Entry 1QYE (X-ray diffraction, 2.10 A resolution); this record covers chain A.

[Chain A]
Name: Endoplasmin
Source organism: Canis lupus familiaris
UniProtKB: P41148 (ENPL_CANFA); residues 69-337 here = UniProt positions 69-337
Amino-acid sequence (269 residues; each row starts with the number of its first residue):
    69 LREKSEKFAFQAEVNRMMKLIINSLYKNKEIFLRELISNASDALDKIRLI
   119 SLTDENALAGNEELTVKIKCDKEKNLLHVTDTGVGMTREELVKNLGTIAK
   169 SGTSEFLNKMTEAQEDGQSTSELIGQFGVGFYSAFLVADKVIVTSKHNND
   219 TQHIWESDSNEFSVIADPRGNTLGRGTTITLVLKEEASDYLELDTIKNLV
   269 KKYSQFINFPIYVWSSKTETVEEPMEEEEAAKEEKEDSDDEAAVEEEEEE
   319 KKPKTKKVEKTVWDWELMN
Not modelled in the structure: 69-71, 287-327
Small-molecule neighbours:
  - 2-chlorodideoxyadenosine (CDY): Asn-107, Ala-108, Ala-111, Asp-149, Val-152, Gly-153, Met-154, Asn-162, Leu-163, Lys-168, Gly-196, Val-197, Phe-199, Tyr-200, Thr-245, Ile-247
  - 1-methoxy-2-(2-methoxyethoxy)ethane (M2M): Asn-83, Met-86, Lys-87, Ile-90, Ser-227
Swiss-Prot annotation at these positions:
  - binding site (ATP): Asn-107, Asp-149, Asn-162, Phe-199
  - modified residue: Lys-168 (N6-(2-hydroxyisobutyryl)lysine), Ser-172 (Phosphoserine), Thr-288 (Phosphothreonine), Ser-306 (Phosphoserine)
  - glycosylation (N-linked (GlcNAc...) asparagine): Asn-107, Asn-217

[In short]
Bound to chain A: 2-chlorodideoxyadenosine and 1-methoxy-2-(2-methoxyethoxy)ethane. UniProt lists 4
ATP-binding residues.
Chain A is Endoplasmin (Canis lupus familiaris); the structure, Crystal Structure of the N-domain of the ER
Hsp90 chaperone GRP94 in complex with 2-chlorodideoxyadenosine, was determined by X-ray diffraction (same
publication as 6D28, 1U2O and 1QY8).
